PDB entry 8TDW | electron microscopy, 3.04 A resolution | chains A and K of the 6 polymer chains in the assembly

# Chain A
Molecule: Deoxynucleoside triphosphate triphosphohydrolase SAMHD1
From: Homo sapiens
Notes: EC 3.1.5.-
Reference sequence: Q9Y3Z3 (SAMH1_HUMAN); residue numbers follow UniProt; this construct covers 1-626
Amino-acid sequence (626 residues; each row starts with the number of its first residue):
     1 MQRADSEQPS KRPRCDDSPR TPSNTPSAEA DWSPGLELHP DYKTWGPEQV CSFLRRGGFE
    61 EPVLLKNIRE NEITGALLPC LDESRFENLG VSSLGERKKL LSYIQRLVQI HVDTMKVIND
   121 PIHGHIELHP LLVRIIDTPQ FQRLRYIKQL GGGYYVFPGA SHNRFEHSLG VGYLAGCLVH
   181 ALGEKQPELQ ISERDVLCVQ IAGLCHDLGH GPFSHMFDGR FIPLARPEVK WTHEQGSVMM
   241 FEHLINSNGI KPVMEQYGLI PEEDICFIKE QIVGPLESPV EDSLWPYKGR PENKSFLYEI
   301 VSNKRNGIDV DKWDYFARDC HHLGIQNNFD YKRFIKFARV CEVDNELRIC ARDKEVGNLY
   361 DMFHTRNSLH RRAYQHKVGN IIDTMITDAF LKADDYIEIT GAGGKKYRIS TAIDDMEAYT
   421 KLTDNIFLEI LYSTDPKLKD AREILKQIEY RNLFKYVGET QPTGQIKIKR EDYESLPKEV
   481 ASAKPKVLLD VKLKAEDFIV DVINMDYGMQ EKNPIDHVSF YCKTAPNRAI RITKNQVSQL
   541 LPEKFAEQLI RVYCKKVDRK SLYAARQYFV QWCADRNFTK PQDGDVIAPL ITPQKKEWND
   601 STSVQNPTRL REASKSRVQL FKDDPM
Unresolved in the structure: 1-114, 505-512, 537-546, 603-626
Curated features (UniProtKB/Swiss-Prot):
  - active site: His233
  - binding site (GTP): Lys116, Val117, Asp137, Gln142, Arg145, Arg451, Lys455, Lys523
  - binding site (dATP): Asn119, Gln149, Val156, Arg164, His210, His215, Lys312, Tyr315, Asp319, Arg333, Arg352, Lys354, Asn358, Arg366, Gln375, His376, Lys377, Lys523
  - binding site (dCTP): Asn119, Gln149, Val156, Arg164, His210, His215, Lys312, Tyr315, Asp319, Arg333, Arg352, Lys354, Arg366, Arg372, Gln375, His376, Lys377, Lys523
  - binding site (dGTP): Asn119, Gln149, Leu150, Val156, Arg164, Lys312, Tyr315, Asp319, Arg333, Arg352, Lys354, Asn358, Arg366, Tyr374, Gln375, His376, Lys377, Lys523
  - binding site (dTTP): Asn119, Gln149, Val156, Arg164, His210, His215, Lys312, Tyr315, Asp319, Arg333, Arg352, Lys354, Gln375, His376, Lys377, Lys523
  - binding site (Mn(2+)): His167, His206, Asp207, Asp311
  - modified residue: Met1 (N-acetylmethionine), Ser18 (Phosphoserine), Thr21 (Phosphothreonine), Thr25 (Phosphothreonine), Ser33 (Phosphoserine), Ser93 (Phosphoserine), Thr592 (Microbial infection: Phosphothreonine)
  - cross-link (Glycyl lysine isopeptide (Lys-Gly)): Lys467 (interchain with G-Cter in SUMO2), Lys469 (interchain with G-Cter in SUMO2), Lys492 (interchain with G-Cter in SUMO2), Lys622 (interchain with G-Cter in SUMO2)
  - natural variant: Asp120 to His123 (deletion: In AGS5), His123 (H123P: In AGS5), Arg143 (R143C: In AGS5; R143H: In AGS5), Arg145 (R145Q: In AGS5), His167 (H167Y: In AGS5), Ile201 (I201N: In AGS5 and CHBL2), Gly209 (G209S: In AGS5), Met254 (M254V: In AGS5), Arg290 (R290H: In AGS5), Leu369 (L369S: In AGS5), Met385 (M385V: In AGS5), Ile448 (I448T: In AGS5), 1 further natural variant entry in UniProt
  - mutagenesis: Leu77 (L77F: Increased stability of the tetramer and increased deoxynucleoside triphosphate (dNTPase) activity; when associated with F-77 and F-80 and R-111), Cys80 (C80F: Increased stability of the tetramer and increased deoxynucleoside triphosphate (dNTPase) activity; when associated with F-77 and R-111), His111 (H111R: Increased stability of the tetramer and increased deoxynucleoside triphosphate (dNTPase) activity; when associated with F-77 and F-80), Asp137 (D137A: Impairs homotetramerization and nearly abolishes dNTPase activity), Gln142 (Q142E/A: Impairs homotetramerization and nearly abolishes dNTPase activity; when associated with K-145), Arg143 (R143A: Abolished ability to restrict infection by viruses), Arg145 (R145A: Impairs homotetramerization and nearly abolishes dNTPase activity. Abolished ability to restrict infection by viruses; R145K: Impairs homotetramerization and nearly abolishes dNTPase activity ...), Gln149 (Q149A: Abolished dNTPase activity without affecting homotetramerization. Abolished dNTPase activity; when associated with A-319), Arg164 (R164A: Abolished ability to restrict infection by viruses), His167 (H167A: Abolished ability to restrict infection by viruses), His206 to Asp207 (Abolishes zinc binding and dNTPase activity. Does not affect ability to promote DNA end resection at stalled replication forks), His206 (H206A: Abolished ability to restrict infection by viruses), 33 further mutagenesis entries in UniProt
From the paper describing this entry:
  - mutagenesis - D137N: increased catalytic activity on XTP
  - mutagenesis - D137N: increased binding to dX
  - mutagenesis - D137N (8-fold): increased binding to XTP

# Chain K
Molecule: 6-nt RNA strand
Sequence (6 nucleotides; each row starts with the number of its first residue):
     6 CCGACC

# Chain A / chain K interface
Residue-residue contacts - 9 pairs, chain A then chain K:
  Tyr155(A) with G8(K), base contact
  Val156(A) with G8(K), sugar contact
  Arg371(A) with C10(K), sugar contact; C11(K), salt bridge to the phosphate
  Arg372(A) with C11(K), salt bridge to the phosphate
  His376(A) with A9(K), salt bridge to the phosphate
  Arg451(A) with G8(K), salt bridge to the phosphate
  Lys455(A) with C7(K), base contact
  Tyr456(A) with C7(K), base contact
Also at the interface, not in a pair above, chain A (12 interface residues in all): Pro158, Lys377, Val378, Leu453

# Summary
12 residues of chain A face 5 of chain K across their interface; the contacts include 4 salt bridges. Among
the polar pairs are Arg371(A)-C11(K), Arg372(A)-C11(K) and His376(A)-A9(K). From the paper: D137N of chain A
increases catalytic activity on XTP; D137N of chain A increases binding to dX.
Here chain A is Deoxynucleoside triphosphate triphosphohydrolase SAMHD1 (Homo sapiens) and chain K is a 6-nt
RNA strand. Entry 8TDW (ssRNA bound SAMHD1 T open) was determined by electron microscopy, deposited together
with 8TDV.
